Entry 5FKP (X-ray diffraction, 1.80 A resolution); this record covers chains A and C of the 3 polymer chains in the assembly.

Chain A:
Name: Antigen-presenting glycoprotein CD1D1
From: Mus musculus
UniProt: P11609 (CD1D1_MOUSE); residues 1-279 here correspond to UniProt positions 19-297 (UniProt number = residue number + 18)
Chain sequence (285 residues; row label = number of the first residue in the row):
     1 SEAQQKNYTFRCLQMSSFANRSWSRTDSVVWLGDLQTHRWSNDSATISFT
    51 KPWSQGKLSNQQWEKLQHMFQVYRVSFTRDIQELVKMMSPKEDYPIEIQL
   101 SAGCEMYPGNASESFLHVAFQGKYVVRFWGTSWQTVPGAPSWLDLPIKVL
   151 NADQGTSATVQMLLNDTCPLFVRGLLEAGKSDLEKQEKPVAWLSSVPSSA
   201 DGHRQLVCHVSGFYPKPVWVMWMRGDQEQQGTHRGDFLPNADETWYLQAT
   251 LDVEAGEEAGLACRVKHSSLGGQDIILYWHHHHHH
Not modelled in the structure: 1-5, 88-92, 108-109, 201-202, 280-285
Disulfides: Cys104-Cys168, Cys208-Cys263
Glycans and other covalent adducts: N-acetylglucosamine (NAG) linked to Asn20, Asn42; glycan linked to Asn165
Construct notes: expression tag (280-285)
Small-molecule neighbours: tetracosyl palmitate (6UL): Phe10, Cys12, Gln14, Ser28, Val30, His38, Trp40, Ile47, Trp63, Phe70, Tyr73, Phe77, Ile81, Leu100, Ala102, Leu116, Val118, Val125, Trp133, Leu143, Leu150, Leu163, Leu164, Thr167, Cys168, Phe171
Swiss-Prot annotation at these positions:
  - binding site (a D-galactosylceramide): Asp80, Asp153 to Thr156
  - glycosylation (N-linked (GlcNAc...) asparagine): Asn7, Asn20, Asn42, Asn110, Asn165
Reported in the primary citation:
  - conformationally variable residues (helix shift): Met87

Chain C:
Name: P99
Chain sequence (22 residues; row label = number of the first residue in the row; numbers below 1 keep their minus sign (Tyr-3 is residue -3)):
    -3 YEHDFHHIREWGNHWKNFLAVM
Not modelled in the structure: -3 to -1, 18
Small-molecule neighbours: tetracosyl palmitate (6UL): Phe1, Ile4, Trp7
Reported in the primary citation:
  - binding site for tetracosyl palmitate: Phe1, Ile4, Trp7

How chain A and chain C interact:
Residue-residue contacts (38; chain A residue first):
  Lys65(A) with Trp11(C); Phe14(C)
  Leu66(A) with Phe14(C), hydrophobic
  His68(A) with Trp11(C)
  Met69(A) with Trp7(C), hydrogen bond (backbone-side chain); Trp11(C); Leu15(C), hydrophobic
  Val72(A) with Trp7(C)
  Tyr73(A) with Ile4(C), hydrophobic; Trp7(C)
  Ser76(A) with His3(C), hydrogen bond (side chain-backbone); Ile4(C); Trp7(C)
  Phe77(A) with Ile4(C)
  Arg79(A) with His3(C)
  Asp80(A) with Phe1(C); His2(C), hydrogen bond (side chain-backbone); His3(C), salt bridge; Ile4(C), hydrogen bond (side chain-backbone)
  Leu84(A) with Asp0(C)
  Pro146(A) with Asp0(C); Phe1(C)
  Val149(A) with Asp0(C); Arg5(C)
  Asp153(A) with Arg5(C); Asn9(C), hydrogen bond
  Gly155(A) with Gly8(C); Asn9(C)
  Thr156(A) with Ile4(C); Arg5(C); Gly8(C)
  Thr159(A) with Gly8(C), hydrogen bond (side chain-backbone); Lys12(C); Leu15(C)
  Met162(A) with Lys12(C); Leu15(C), hydrophobic; Ala16(C)
  Leu163(A) with Leu15(C), hydrophobic
Interface residues without a listed pair, chain A (24 interface residues in all): Gln62, Ile81, Leu145, Leu150, Thr167
Interface features reported in the paper:
  - pairs named by the authors: Met69(A)-Trp7(C) (hydrogen bond)
  - interface residues, chain A: Ser76(A), Asp80(A), Asp153(A), Thr159(A)
  - interface residues, chain C: Phe1(C), Ile4(C), Trp7(C), Trp11(C), Phe14(C), Leu15(C)

Summary:
Chain A and chain C form an interface of 24 and 14 residues respectively, with 6 hydrogen bonds and 1 salt
bridge. Among the polar pairs are Asp80(A)-His3(C), Met69(A)-Trp7(C) and Ser76(A)-His3(C). The paper describes
a hydrogen bond between Met69(A) and Trp7(C). From the paper: a binding site for tetracosyl palmitate at
Phe1(C), Ile4(C) and Trp7(C); interface residues Ser76(A), Asp80(A) and Phe1(C) among others.
Here chain A is Antigen-presenting glycoprotein CD1D1 (Mus musculus) and chain C is P99. Entry 5FKP (Crystal
structure of the mouse CD1d in complex with the p99 peptide) was determined by X-ray diffraction, deposited
together with 5EFI.
